PDB entry 5YAN | X-ray diffraction, 1.77 A resolution | chains A and C of the 3 polymer chains in the assembly

== Chain A ==
Molecule: Collagen
Chain sequence (32 residues; each row starts with the number of its first residue):
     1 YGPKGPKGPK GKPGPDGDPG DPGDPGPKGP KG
Modified / non-standard residues: P13, P19, P22, P25 (4-hydroxyproline; HYP)
From the paper describing this entry:
  - mutagenesis - D18A (Tm change 5.5 degC), D21K (Tm change 0.9 degC), D24A (Tm change 2.9 degC), D24K (Tm change 1.9 degC): decreased stability
  - mutagenesis - D21A: unchanged stability

== Chain C ==
Molecule: Collagen
Chain sequence (32 residues; numbered 1 to 32; the number before each row is that of its first residue):
     1 YGKPGPDGPD GPKGKPGPKG KPGKPGKPGK PG
Not modelled in the structure: 32
Modified / non-standard residues: P4, P16, P22, P25, P28, P31 (4-hydroxyproline; HYP)
From the paper describing this entry:
  - mutagenesis - D10A (Tm change 2.8 degC), D10K, K15A, K15D: decreased stability
  - mutagenesis - D7A: increased stability

== How chain A and chain C interact ==
Contacting residue pairs (46):
  P3(A) with Y1(C)
  K4(A) with Y1(C)
  G5(A) with Y1(C); G2(C); K3(C)
  P6(A) with P4(C); G5(C), hydrogen bond (backbone-backbone)
  G8(A) with G5(C); P6(C)
  P9(A) with D7(C); G8(C), hydrogen bond (backbone-backbone)
  G11(A) with G8(C); P9(C)
  K12(A) with D10(C); G11(C), hydrogen bond (backbone-backbone)
  G14(A) with G11(C); P12(C)
  P15(A) with K13(C); G14(C), hydrogen bond (backbone-backbone)
  D16(A) with K13(C), hydrogen bond (backbone-side chain)
  G17(A) with K13(C); G14(C); K15(C)
  D18(A) with K13(C), salt bridge; P16(C); G17(C), hydrogen bond (backbone-backbone)
  G20(A) with G17(C); P18(C)
  D21(A) with K19(C); G20(C), hydrogen bond (backbone-backbone)
  P22(A) with K19(C)
  G23(A) with G20(C); K21(C)
  D24(A) with K19(C), salt bridge; P22(C); G23(C), hydrogen bond (backbone-backbone)
  G26(A) with G23(C); K24(C)
  P27(A) with P25(C); G26(C), hydrogen bond (backbone-backbone)
  G29(A) with G26(C); K27(C)
  P30(A) with P28(C); G29(C), hydrogen bond (backbone-backbone)
  G32(A) with G29(C); K30(C)
Other interface residues (no listed pair), chain A (30 interface residues in all): K7, K10, P13, P19, P25, K28, K31
Other interface residues (no listed pair), chain C (31 interface residues in all): P31
The authors on this interface:
  - residue pairs: K12(A)-D10(C), D21(A)-K19(C), D24(A)-K19(C) (salt bridge), K13(C)-D18(A)

== In short ==
30 residues of chain A face 31 of chain C across their interface, with 10 hydrogen bonds and 2 salt bridges.
Polar pairs include D18(A)-K13(C), D24(A)-K19(C) and D16(A)-K13(C). The paper describes contacts between
K12(A) and D10(C), D18(A) and K13(C) and D21(A) and K19(C); a salt bridge between D24(A) and K19(C). The paper
reports that D18A, D21K and D24A of chain A, among others, reduce stability; D10A, D10K and K15A of chain C,
among others, reduce stability; 10 substitutions were tested in all.
Chain A is Collagen and chain C is Collagen; the structure, Deconstructing the Salt-Bridge Network of a
Computationally Designed Collagen Heterotrimer, was determined by X-ray diffraction.
